3FIT - chain A; structure by X-ray diffraction, 2.40 A resolution.

[Chain A]
Name: Fragile histidine protein
Organism: Homo sapiens
Reference sequence: P49789 (FHIT_HUMAN); residues 1-147 here = UniProt positions 1-147
Amino-acid sequence (147 residues; row label = number of the first residue in the row):
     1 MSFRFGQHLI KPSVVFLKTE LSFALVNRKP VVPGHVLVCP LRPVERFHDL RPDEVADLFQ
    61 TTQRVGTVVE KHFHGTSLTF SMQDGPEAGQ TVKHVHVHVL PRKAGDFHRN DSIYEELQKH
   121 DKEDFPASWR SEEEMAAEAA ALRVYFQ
Not modelled in the structure: 107-128, 147
Modified / non-standard residues: Mse82 (selenomethionine; parent Met); Mse135 (selenomethionine; parent Met)
Construct notes: modified residue (82, 135)
Ligand contacts:
  - adenosine monophosphate (AMP): Phe5, His8, Ile10, Leu25, Val26, Asn27, Arg28, Lys29, His35, Leu37, Thr91, Val92, His96, His98
  - beta-D-fructofuranose (FRU): His72, Phe73, His74
Swiss-Prot annotation at these positions:
  - motif: His94 to His98 (Histidine triad motif)
  - active site: His96 (Tele-AMP-histidine intermediate)
  - binding site (substrate): His8, Asn27, Gln83, Gly89 to Val92, His98
  - site: Tyr114 (Important for induction of apoptosis)
  - modified residue (Phosphotyrosine): Tyr114, Tyr145
Reported in the primary citation:
  - binding site for adenosine monophosphate: Phe5, Leu25, Asn27, Leu37, His96
  - specificity-determining residues: His35, His98 (proposed by the authors, not directly observed)
  - catalytic residues: His96, His98 (proposed by the authors, not directly observed)
  - mutagenesis - H35N, H94N, H98N (less than 2.5%): decreased catalytic activity (citing earlier work)
  - mutagenesis - H96N: abolished catalytic activity (citing earlier work)

[In short]
Bound to chain A: beta-D-fructofuranose and adenosine monophosphate. From UniProt: active-site residue His96
and 8 substrate-binding residues. From the paper: catalytic residues His96 and His98; H35N, H94N and H98N
reduce catalytic activity.
Chain A is Fragile histidine protein (Homo sapiens); the structure, Fhit (FRAGILE histidine triad protein) in
complex with adenosine/sulfate amp analog, was determined by X-ray diffraction (same publication as 1FIT and
2FIT).
